PDB entry 8T9Y | X-ray diffraction, 2.52 A resolution | chains A and L of the 3 polymer chains in the assembly

== Chain A ==
Molecule: VHH domain
Organism: Homo sapiens
Notes: antibody fragment or engineered binder
Chain sequence (129 residues; row label = number of the first residue in the row; note: 10 numbers in that range are skipped by the numbering (no residue carries them; nothing is unmodelled there); numbers below 1 keep their minus sign (Gly-1 is residue -1)):
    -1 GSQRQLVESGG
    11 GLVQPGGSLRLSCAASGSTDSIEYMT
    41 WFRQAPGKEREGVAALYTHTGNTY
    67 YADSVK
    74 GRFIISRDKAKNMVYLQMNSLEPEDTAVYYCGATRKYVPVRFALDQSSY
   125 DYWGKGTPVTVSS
Disordered / not traced: -1 to 2, 27-30, 33-34, 61, 105-110
Disulfide bonds: Cys23-Cys104

== Chain L ==
Molecule: Fab light chain
Organism: Homo sapiens
Notes: antibody fragment or engineered binder
Chain sequence (213 residues; numbered 0 to 232; 20 numbers in that range are skipped by the numbering (no residue carries them; nothing is unmodelled there); the number before each row is that of its first residue; numbering starts at 0):
     0 SDIQMTQSPSSLSASVGDRVTITCRASQSVSSA
    39 VAWYQQKPGKAPKLLIYSASS
    67 LYSGVP
    74 SRFSGSR
    83 SGTDFTLTISSLQPEDFATYYCQQSSSS
   113 LITFGQGTKVEIKRTVAAPSVFIFPPSDSQLKSGTASVVCLLNNFYPREA
   163 KVQWKVDNALQSGNSQESVTEQDSKDSTYSLSSTLTLSKADYEKHKVYAC
   213 EVTQGTTS
   223 VTKSFNRGEC
Disordered / not traced: 0-4, 25-30, 232
Disulfide bonds: Cys23-Cys104, Cys152-Cys212

== Chain A / chain L interface ==
Contacting residue pairs (7; chain A residue first):
  Pro46(A) with Tyr55(L); Tyr68(L)
  Gly47(A) with Tyr68(L)
  Thr99(A) with Tyr55(L); Ser59(L)
  Thr134(A) with Ser56(L)
  Ser136(A) with Ser58(L), hydrogen bond
Also at the interface, not in a pair above, chain A (8 interface residues in all): Lys48, Val135, Ser137
Also at the interface, not in a pair above, chain L (7 interface residues in all): Leu52, Ser69

== Overview ==
The interface between chain A and chain L involves 8 residues on one side and 7 on the other, with 1 hydrogen
bond. Its one hydrogen-bonded contact is Ser136(A)-Ser58(L).
Chain A is VHH domain and chain L is Fab light chain, both from Homo sapiens; the structure, Structure of
VHH-Fab complex with engineered Elbow FNQIKG and Crystal Kappa regions, was determined by X-ray diffraction
together with 8T58, 8T6I, 8T7F, 8T7G, 8T7I, 8T8I and 3 further entries from the same study.
